PDB entry 8BPF | electron microscopy, 3.50 A resolution | chains K and L of the 12 polymer chains in the assembly

# Chain K (and L)
Molecule: Immunoglobulin heavy constant mu
From: Homo sapiens
Notes: chain L of this document is another copy of the same molecule, construct and numbering; everything in this record applies to it too
Amino-acid sequence (348 residues; each row starts with the number of its first residue):
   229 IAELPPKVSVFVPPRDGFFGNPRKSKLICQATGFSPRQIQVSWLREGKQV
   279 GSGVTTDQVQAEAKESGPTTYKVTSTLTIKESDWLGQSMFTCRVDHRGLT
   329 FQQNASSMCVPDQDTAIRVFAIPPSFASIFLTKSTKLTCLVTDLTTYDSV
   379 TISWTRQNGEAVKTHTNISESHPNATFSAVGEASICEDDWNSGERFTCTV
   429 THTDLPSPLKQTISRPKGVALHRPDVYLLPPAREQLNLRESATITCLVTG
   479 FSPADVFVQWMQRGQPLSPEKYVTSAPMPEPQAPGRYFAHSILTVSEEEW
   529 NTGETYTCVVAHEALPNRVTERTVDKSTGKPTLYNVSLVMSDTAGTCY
Disordered / not traced: 229-345, 576 (chain L: 229-448)
Disulfide bonds: Cys367-Cys426, Cys474-Cys536
Glycans and other covalent adducts: N-acetylglucosamine (NAG) linked to Asn563
Reported in the primary citation:
  - post-translational modification sites: Asn563
  - specificity-determining residues: Arg467, Arg514 (proposed by the authors, not directly observed)
  - specificity-determining residues: Arg467, Arg514 (by similarity / conservation)

# How chain K and chain L interact
Residue-residue contacts (51; chain K residue first):
  Tyr455(K) with Glu462(L); Gln463(L)
  Leu456(K) with Ala460(L); Glu462(L)
  Leu457(K) with Leu457(L), hydrophobic; Pro458(L); Ala460(L)
  Pro458(K) with Leu457(L)
  Arg461(K) with Gly557(L), hydrogen bond (side chain-backbone); Lys558(L)
  Glu462(K) with Tyr455(L); Leu456(L); Arg550(L), salt bridge
  Gln463(K) with Tyr455(L)
  Glu468(K) with Asp453(L); Tyr455(L), hydrogen bond
  Thr471(K) with Leu475(L)
  Leu475(K) with Thr471(L)
  Lys499(K) with Pro509(L)
  Ser503(K) with His518(L)
  Met506(K) with Ser503(L)
  Pro509(K) with Glu498(L)
  His518(K) with His518(L), hydrogen bond; Ile520(L)
  Thr522(K) with Glu508(L); Pro509(L)
  Gly557(K) with Lys558(L)
  Lys558(K) with Lys558(L)
  Thr560(K) with Lys558(L); Pro559(L); Thr560(L); Tyr562(L)
  Leu561(K) with Thr560(L); Leu561(L); Tyr562(L), hydrogen bond (backbone-backbone)
  Tyr562(K) with Tyr562(L)
  Asn563(K) with Tyr562(L), hydrogen bond (backbone-backbone); Asn563(L); Val564(L)
  Val564(K) with Val564(L)
  Ser565(K) with Val564(L), hydrogen bond (backbone-backbone); Ser565(L); Leu566(L)
  Leu566(K) with Leu566(L)
  Val567(K) with Leu566(L), hydrogen bond (backbone-backbone); Val567(L); Met568(L), hydrogen bond (backbone-backbone)
  Met568(K) with Met568(L), hydrophobic
  Ser569(K) with Met568(L)
  Asp570(K) with Met568(L)
  Thr574(K) with Ser569(L)
Interface residues without a listed pair, chain K (34 interface residues in all): Ala460, Leu466, Val501, Phe516
Interface residues without a listed pair, chain L (37 interface residues in all): Val454, Pro459, Thr473, Lys499, Val501, Met506, Phe516

# Summary
34 residues of chain K face 37 of chain L across their interface; the contacts include 8 hydrogen bonds and 1
salt bridge. Polar contacts include Glu462(K)-Arg550(L), Arg461(K)-Gly557(L) and Glu468(K)-Tyr455(L).
N-acetylglucosamine is covalently linked to Asn563(K). The paper reports specificity determinants Arg467(K)
and Arg514(K); a modification site at Asn563(K).
Chain K and chain L are both Immunoglobulin heavy constant mu (Homo sapiens); the structure, FcMR binding at
subunit Fcu1 of IgM pentamer, was determined by electron microscopy, deposited together with 8BPE and 8BPG.
